6YKY - chain A; structure by X-ray diffraction, 2.52 A resolution.

[Chain A]
Name: Mitogen-activated protein kinase 6
Organism: Homo sapiens
Notes: EC 2.7.11.24
Reference sequence: Q16659 (MK06_HUMAN); residue numbers follow UniProt; this construct covers 9-327
Chain sequence (319 residues; numbered 9 to 327; the number before each row is that of its first residue):
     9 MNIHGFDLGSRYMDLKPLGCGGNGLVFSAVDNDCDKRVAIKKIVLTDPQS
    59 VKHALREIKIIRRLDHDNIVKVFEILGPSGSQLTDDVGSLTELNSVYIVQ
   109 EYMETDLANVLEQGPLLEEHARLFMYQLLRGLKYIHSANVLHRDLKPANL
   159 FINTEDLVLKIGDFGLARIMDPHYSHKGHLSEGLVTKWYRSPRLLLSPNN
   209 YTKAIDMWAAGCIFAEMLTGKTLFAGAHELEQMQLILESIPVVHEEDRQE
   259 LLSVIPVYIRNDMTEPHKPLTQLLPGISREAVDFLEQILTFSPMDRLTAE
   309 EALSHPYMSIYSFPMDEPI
Not modelled in the structure: 9-17, 91-102, 179-187, 320-327
Differences from the reference sequence: engineered mutation Val290 (Leu in Q16659)
Residues lining bound ligands: OWQ (3-(4-methoxyphenyl)-N-[(3R)-1-pyridin-4-ylpyrrolidin-3-yl]-[1,2,3]triazolo[4,5-d]pyrimidin-5-amine): Leu26, Gly27, Cys28, Gly29, Val34, Ala47, Val78, Gln108, Glu109, Tyr110, Met111, Glu112, Thr113, Asp114, Phe159, Phe172
Swiss-Prot annotation at these positions:
  - motif: Ser189 to Gly191 (SEG motif)
  - active site: Asp152 (Proton acceptor)
  - binding site (ATP): Leu26 to Val34, Lys49
  - modified residue: Ser189 (Phosphoserine)
  - natural variant: Val290 (L290V: this construct carries the variant)

[In short]
Ligands of chain A: compound OWQ. From UniProt: active-site residue Asp152 and 10 ATP-binding residues.
Chain A is Mitogen-activated protein kinase 6 (Homo sapiens); the structure, Biochemical, Cellular and
Structural Characterization of Novel ERK3 Inhibitors, was determined by X-ray diffraction together with 6YLC
and 6YLL from the same study.
